PDB entry 8EGB | electron microscopy, 3.80 A resolution | chains G and H of the 8 polymer chains in the assembly

# Chain G (and H)
Name: DNA-directed RNA polymerase subunit alpha
From: Escherichia coli
Notes: EC 2.7.7.6; chain H of this document is another copy of the same molecule, construct and numbering; everything in this record applies to it too
UniProtKB: P0A7Z6 (RPOA_ECO57); residues 1-234 here = UniProt positions 1-234
Amino-acid sequence (239 residues; row label = number of the first residue in the row):
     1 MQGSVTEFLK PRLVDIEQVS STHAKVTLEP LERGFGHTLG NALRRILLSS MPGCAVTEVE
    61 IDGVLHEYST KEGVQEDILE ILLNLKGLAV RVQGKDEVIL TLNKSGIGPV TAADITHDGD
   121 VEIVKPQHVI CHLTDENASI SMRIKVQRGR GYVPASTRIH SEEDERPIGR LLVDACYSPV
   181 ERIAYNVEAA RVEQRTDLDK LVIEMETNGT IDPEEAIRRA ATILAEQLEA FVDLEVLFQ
Not modelled in the structure: 1-4, 159-166, 233-239 (chain H: 1-3, 159-168, 233-239)
Differences from the reference sequence: expression tag (235-239)

# Chain G / chain H interface
Contacting residue pairs (60; chain G residue first):
  V5(G) with R148(H); G149(H); R150(H)
  E7(G) with E226(H)
  F8(G) with S50(H); R150(H); I223(H), hydrophobic
  L9(G) with Q227(H), hydrogen bond (backbone-side chain)
  K10(G) with E226(H)
  P11(G) with Q227(H); A230(H)
  R12(G) with A230(H)
  L28(G) with F231(H), hydrophobic
  E32(G) with Q227(H)
  G34(G) with R45(H)
  F35(G) with I46(H), hydrophobic; S50(H); I223(H), hydrophobic; Q227(H)
  H37(G) with R45(H)
  T38(G) with A42(H); R45(H), hydrogen bond
  L39(G) with L228(H), hydrophobic
  N41(G) with N41(H)
  A42(G) with T38(H)
  R45(G) with G34(H), hydrogen bond (side chain-backbone); H37(H); T38(H)
  I46(G) with F35(H), hydrophobic
  S49(G) with F35(H)
  S50(G) with F8(H); F35(H)
  R148(G) with V5(H)
  R150(G) with V5(H), hydrogen bond (side chain-backbone); F8(H)
  R195(G) with R150(H)
  R218(G) with A230(H), hydrogen bond (side chain-backbone); F231(H), hydrogen bond (side chain-backbone)
  A221(G) with F231(H), hydrophobic
  T222(G) with V232(H)
  I223(G) with T6(H); F8(H), hydrophobic; F35(H), hydrophobic
  E226(G) with K10(H)
  Q227(G) with L9(H); K10(H); P11(H); L31(H); F35(H)
  L228(G) with L39(H), hydrophobic; L43(H), hydrophobic; L224(H), hydrophobic
  A230(G) with P11(H)
  F231(G) with L13(H), hydrophobic; L28(H), hydrophobic; L43(H), hydrophobic; I217(H), hydrophobic; R218(H); A221(H), hydrophobic
  V232(G) with T222(H)
Interface residues without a listed pair, chain G (40 interface residues in all): L13, L31, R33, P52, D96, L224, A225
Interface residues without a listed pair, chain H (41 interface residues in all): S4, E32, S49, D96, A225, E229

# In short
40 residues of chain G face 41 of chain H across their interface, with 6 hydrogen bonds. Polar contacts
include L9(G)-Q227(H), T38(G)-R45(H) and R45(G)-G34(H).
Chain G and chain H are both DNA-directed RNA polymerase subunit alpha (Escherichia coli); the structure,
Cryo-EM structure of consensus elemental paused elongation complex with an unfolded TL, was determined by
electron microscopy, deposited together with 8EG7, 8EG8, 8EH8, 8EH9, 8EHA, 8EHF and 8EHI.
